5HOD - chains C and D of the 4 polymer chains in the assembly; structure by X-ray diffraction, 2.68 A resolution.

Chain C:
Molecule: 20-nt DNA strand
Sequence (20 nucleotides; each row starts with the number of its first residue):
    21 CTAATTACGC CTAATTAGGT

Chain D:
Protein: LIM/homeobox protein Lhx4
From: Homo sapiens
UniProtKB: Q969G2 (LHX4_HUMAN); residues 84-144 here correspond to UniProt positions 156-216 (UniProt number = residue number + 72)
Sequence (61 residues; numbered 84 to 144; the number before each row is that of its first residue):
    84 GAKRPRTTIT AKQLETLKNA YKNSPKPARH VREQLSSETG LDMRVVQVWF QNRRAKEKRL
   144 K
Disordered / not traced: 84-86
From the paper describing this entry:
  - specificity-determining residues: Arg127, Val131, Ala138

Interface between chain C and chain D:
Residue-residue contacts - 11 pairs, chain C then chain D:
  DG29(C) with Arg115(D), phosphate contact
  DC30(C) with Arg115(D), salt bridge to the phosphate; Gln130(D), phosphate contact
  DC31(C) with Lys109(D), phosphate contact; Arg137(D), salt bridge to the phosphate
  DT32(C) with Lys109(D), salt bridge to the phosphate; Gln134(D), base contact; Arg137(D), salt bridge to the phosphate
  DG38(C) with Arg87(D), hydrogen bond to the phosphate; Arg89(D), hydrogen bond to the base
  DG39(C) with Arg89(D), sugar contact
Also at the interface, not in a pair above, chain C (7 interface residues in all): DA33
Also at the interface, not in a pair above, chain D (9 interface residues in all): Pro110, Arg112

In short:
Chain C and chain D form an interface of 7 and 9 residues respectively, with 2 hydrogen bonds and 4 salt
bridges. Polar contacts include DG38(C)-Arg89(D), DG38(C)-Arg87(D) and DC30(C)-Arg115(D). From the paper:
specificity determinants Arg127(D), Val131(D) and Ala138(D).
Chain C is a 20-nt DNA strand and chain D is LIM/homeobox protein Lhx4 (Homo sapiens); the structure,
Structure of LHX4 transcription factor complexed with DNA, was determined by X-ray diffraction together with
5LTY and 5LUX from the same study.
